PDB entry 6WXG | electron microscopy, 3.30 A resolution | chains h and i of the 39 polymer chains in the assembly

# Chain h (and i)
Name: Outer capsid glycoprotein VP7
Source organism: Rotavirus A (strain RVA/Monkey/United States/RRV/1975/G3P5B[3])
Notes: chain i of this document is another copy of the same molecule, construct and numbering; everything in this record applies to it too
UniProt: P12476 (VP7_ROTRH); numbering as in UniProt (aligned over 1-326)
Chain sequence (326 residues; row label = number of the first residue in the row):
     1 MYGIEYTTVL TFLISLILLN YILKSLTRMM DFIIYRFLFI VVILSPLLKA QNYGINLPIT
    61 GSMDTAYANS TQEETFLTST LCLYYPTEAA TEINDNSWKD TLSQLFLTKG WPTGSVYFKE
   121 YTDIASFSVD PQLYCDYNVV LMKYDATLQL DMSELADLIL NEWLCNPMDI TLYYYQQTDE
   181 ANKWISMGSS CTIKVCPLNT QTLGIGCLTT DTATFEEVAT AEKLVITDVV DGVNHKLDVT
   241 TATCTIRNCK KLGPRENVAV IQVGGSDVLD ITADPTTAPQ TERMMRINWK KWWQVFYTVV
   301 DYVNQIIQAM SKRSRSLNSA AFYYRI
Disordered / not traced: 1-56, 316-326 (chain i: 1-54)
Disulfides: C82-C135, C165-C249, C191-C244, C196-C207
Covalent attachments: N-acetylglucosamine (NAG) linked to N69
Bound ions: Ca2+ site 1: D95 (shared with 2 residues of chain g); Ca2+ site 2: D151, E154, E222, L224; Ca2+ site 3: Q177, D228, D231 (shared with D301(i) of chain i); Ca2+ site 4: G206, T214, E216 (shared with D95(i) of chain i); Ca2+ site 5: D301 (shared with 4 residues of chain g)

# Chain h / chain i interface
Residue-residue contacts (56; chain h residue first):
  T147(h) - K290(i)  hydrogen bond (backbone-side chain)
  Q149(h) - G264(i)
  Q149(h) - G265(i)
  Q149(h) - N288(i)
  L150(h) - N288(i)
  L150(h) - W289(i)  hydrophobic
  L150(h) - K290(i)
  D151(h) - K290(i)  salt bridge
  S153(h) - N288(i)  hydrogen bond
  Q177(h) - D301(i)
  E180(h) - D301(i)
  E180(h) - Y302(i)  hydrogen bond (backbone-side chain)
  K183(h) - Y302(i)  hydrogen bond
  V195(h) - Y297(i)  hydrophobic
  I205(h) - T101(i)
  I205(h) - Q104(i)
  G206(h) - D95(i)
  G206(h) - S97(i)
  G206(h) - T101(i)
  E216(h) - D95(i)
  E216(h) - W293(i)
  E216(h) - Y297(i)
  E217(h) - W293(i)
  V218(h) - K291(i)
  V218(h) - Q294(i)
  V218(h) - Y297(i)  hydrophobic
  T220(h) - K291(i)  hydrogen bond
  E222(h) - K290(i)
  T227(h) - Q294(i)
  D228(h) - Q294(i)  hydrogen bond (backbone-side chain)
  D228(h) - Y297(i)
  D228(h) - D301(i)
  D228(h) - Y302(i)  hydrogen bond
  V229(h) - D301(i)
  V230(h) - T108(i)
  V230(h) - V300(i)  hydrophobic
  D231(h) - K109(i)  hydrogen bond (backbone-side chain)
  D231(h) - D301(i)
  V233(h) - T108(i)
  S266(h) - S266(i)  hydrogen bond
  D267(h) - S266(i)
  V268(h) - S266(i)
  V268(h) - R286(i)  hydrogen bond (backbone-side chain)
  V268(h) - N288(i)  hydrogen bond (backbone-side chain)
  D270(h) - R286(i)
  D270(h) - I287(i)
  D270(h) - N288(i)
  A273(h) - T298(i)
  A273(h) - Y302(i)
  D274(h) - Y302(i)
  P275(h) - M285(i)
  P275(h) - R286(i)
  P275(h) - I287(i)  hydrophobic
  P275(h) - Y302(i)
  T276(h) - M285(i)
  T276(h) - Q305(i)
Other interface residues (no listed pair), chain h (34 interface residues in all): P197, I226, L269, A278
Other interface residues (no listed pair), chain i (27 interface residues in all): L105, N304, I306

# Overview
Chain h and chain i form an interface of 34 and 27 residues respectively; the contacts include 11 hydrogen
bonds and 1 salt bridge. Polar contacts include D151(h)-K290(i), T147(h)-K290(i) and S153(h)-N288(i).
N-acetylglucosamine is covalently linked to N69(h).
Both chains are Outer capsid glycoprotein VP7 (Rotavirus A (strain RVA/Monkey/United
States/RRV/1975/G3P5B[3])). Entry 6WXG (Cryo-EM reconstruction of VP5*/VP8* assembly from rhesus rotavirus
particles - Reversed conformation) was determined by electron microscopy together with 6WXE and 6WXF from the
same study.
